Entry 6I6L (X-ray diffraction, 1.29 A resolution); this record covers chains A and B.

# Chain A (and B)
Molecule: O-methyltransferase 1
From: Papaver somniferum
Notes: chain B of this document is another copy of the same molecule, construct and numbering; everything in this record applies to it too
UniProt: I3PLQ5 (I3PLQ5_PAPSO); numbering as in UniProt (aligned over 1-390)
Sequence (393 residues; numbered -2 to 390; the number before each row is that of its first residue; numbers below 1 keep their minus sign (Gly-2 is residue -2)):
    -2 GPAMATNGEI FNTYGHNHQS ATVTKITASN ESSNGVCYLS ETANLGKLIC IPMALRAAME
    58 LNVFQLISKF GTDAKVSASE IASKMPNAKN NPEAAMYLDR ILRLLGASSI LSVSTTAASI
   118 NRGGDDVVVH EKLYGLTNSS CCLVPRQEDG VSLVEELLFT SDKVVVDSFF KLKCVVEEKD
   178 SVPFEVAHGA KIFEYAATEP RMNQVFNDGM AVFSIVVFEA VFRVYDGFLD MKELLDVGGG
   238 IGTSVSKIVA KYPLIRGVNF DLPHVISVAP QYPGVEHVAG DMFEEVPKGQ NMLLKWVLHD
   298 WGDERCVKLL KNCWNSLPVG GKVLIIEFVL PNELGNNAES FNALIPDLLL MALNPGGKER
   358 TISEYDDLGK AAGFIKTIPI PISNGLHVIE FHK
Unresolved in the structure: -2 to 33, 113-127 (chain B: -2 to 33, 119-122)
Differences from the reference sequence: expression tag (-2 to 0); engineered mutation Ala114 (Lys in I3PLQ5), Ala115 (Lys in I3PLQ5)
Ligand contacts:
  - Tetrahydrocolumbamine (H68): Glu153, Phe156, Thr157, Ile189, Phe190, Phe203, Met207, Phe210, Trp293, His296, Asp297, Phe325, Phe338, Asn339, Ile342, Pro343, Leu346, Leu347, Leu350
  - S-adenosylhomocysteine (SAH): Phe190, Phe203, Met207, Ser211, Asp233, Gly235, Gly236, Gly237, Ser241, Asp258, Leu259, Val262, Gly277, Asp278, Met279, Phe280, Lys292, Trp293, Val294, Asp297, Trp298
What the authors report for this chain:
  - binding site for S-adenosylhomocysteine: Phe190, Phe203, Met207, Ser211
  - binding site for Tetrahydrocolumbamine: Thr39, Glu153, Phe156, Thr157, Phe190, Phe203, Met207, Phe210, Trp293, His296, Asp297, Phe325, Asn339, Ile342, Pro343, Leu346, Leu347, Leu350
  - catalytic residues: His296, Asp297
  - contacts within the chain: His296-Glu356
  - mutagenesis - D297A: decreased catalytic activity
  - mutagenesis - H296A: abolished catalytic activity
  - mutagenesis - H296A: decreased expression
  - specificity-determining residues: Phe156, Leu350 (by similarity / conservation)
  - mutagenesis - K114A/K115A: unchanged catalytic activity on scoulerine

# Chain A / chain B interface
Contacting residue pairs (147; chain A residue first):
  Tyr35(A) - Cys139(B)  hydrophobic
  Tyr35(A) - Arg143(B)
  Tyr35(A) - Val148(B)
  Tyr35(A) - Leu150(B)  hydrophobic
  Tyr35(A) - Val213(B)  hydrophobic
  Leu36(A) - Ala217(B)  hydrophobic
  Leu36(A) - Asn339(B)  hydrogen bond (backbone-side chain)
  Leu36(A) - Ser380(B)
  Leu36(A) - Asn381(B)
  Ser37(A) - Asn381(B)
  Glu38(A) - Asn135(B)
  Glu38(A) - Ser136(B)  hydrogen bond
  Glu38(A) - Cys139(B)
  Thr39(A) - Leu150(B)
  Thr39(A) - Phe210(B)
  Thr39(A) - Asn339(B)  hydrogen bond
  Thr39(A) - Ile342(B)
  Ala40(A) - Ala335(B)  hydrophobic
  Ala40(A) - Phe338(B)  hydrophobic
  Ala40(A) - Asn339(B)  hydrogen bond (backbone-side chain)
  Ala40(A) - Ile342(B)
  Leu42(A) - Ser136(B)
  Leu42(A) - Leu140(B)  hydrophobic
  Leu42(A) - Leu154(B)
  Gly43(A) - Leu154(B)
  Gly43(A) - Ile342(B)
  Lys44(A) - Phe338(B)
  Lys44(A) - Ile342(B)
  Leu45(A) - Leu45(B)
  Leu45(A) - Pro49(B)
  Leu45(A) - Leu52(B)  hydrophobic
  Ile46(A) - Pro49(B)
  Ile46(A) - Thr157(B)
  Cys47(A) - Leu345(B)
  Pro49(A) - Leu45(B)
  Pro49(A) - Ile46(B)
  Met50(A) - Phe166(B)  hydrophobic
  Met50(A) - Phe167(B)
  Leu52(A) - Leu45(B)  hydrophobic
  Arg53(A) - Phe167(B)
  Ala54(A) - Leu169(B)  hydrophobic
  Glu57(A) - Lys170(B)
  Leu58(A) - Lys170(B)
  Leu58(A) - Val173(B)  hydrophobic
  Leu58(A) - Glu174(B)
  Asn84(A) - Glu174(B)  hydrogen bond
  Ala85(A) - Val173(B)
  Ala85(A) - Glu174(B)
  Asn88(A) - Val172(B)  hydrogen bond (side chain-backbone)
  Asn88(A) - Val173(B)  hydrogen bond (side chain-backbone)
  Asn88(A) - Glu175(B)
  Asn88(A) - Lys176(B)
  Ala91(A) - Val173(B)
  Tyr94(A) - Val172(B)
  Tyr94(A) - Met348(B)  hydrophobic
  Leu95(A) - Val173(B)
  Arg97(A) - Asp344(B)  salt bridge
  Arg97(A) - Met348(B)
  Arg97(A) - Gly354(B)  hydrogen bond (side chain-backbone)
  Arg97(A) - Lys355(B)
  Ile98(A) - Met348(B)  hydrophobic
  Arg100(A) - Leu327(B)
  Arg100(A) - Leu331(B)
  Arg100(A) - Leu341(B)
  Arg100(A) - Asp344(B)  salt bridge
  Leu101(A) - Phe338(B)  hydrophobic
  Leu101(A) - Leu345(B)  hydrophobic
  Ala104(A) - Phe338(B)
  Ser105(A) - Phe338(B)
  Lys129(A) - Glu330(B)  salt bridge
  Asn135(A) - Glu38(B)
  Ser136(A) - Glu38(B)
  Ser136(A) - Leu42(B)
  Cys139(A) - Tyr35(B)  hydrophobic
  Cys139(A) - Glu38(B)
  Leu140(A) - Leu42(B)  hydrophobic
  Arg143(A) - Tyr35(B)
  Val148(A) - Tyr35(B)
  Leu150(A) - Tyr35(B)
  Leu150(A) - Thr39(B)
  Leu154(A) - Leu42(B)  hydrophobic
  Leu154(A) - Gly43(B)
  Thr157(A) - Ile46(B)
  Ser158(A) - Phe167(B)
  Asp159(A) - Phe167(B)
  Lys160(A) - Phe167(B)
  Val163(A) - Val163(B)  hydrophobic
  Val163(A) - Phe167(B)  hydrophobic
  Asp164(A) - Lys160(B)  salt bridge
  Phe166(A) - Met50(B)  hydrophobic
  Phe167(A) - Met50(B)  hydrophobic
  Phe167(A) - Arg53(B)
  Phe167(A) - Ser158(B)
  Phe167(A) - Asp159(B)
  Phe167(A) - Lys160(B)
  Phe167(A) - Val163(B)  hydrophobic
  Leu169(A) - Ala54(B)  hydrophobic
  Lys170(A) - Glu57(B)
  Lys170(A) - Leu58(B)
  Val172(A) - Asn88(B)  hydrogen bond (backbone-side chain)
  Val172(A) - Tyr94(B)
  Val173(A) - Leu58(B)  hydrophobic
  Val173(A) - Ala85(B)
  Val173(A) - Asn88(B)  hydrogen bond (backbone-side chain)
  Val173(A) - Ala91(B)
  Val173(A) - Leu95(B)
  Glu174(A) - Leu58(B)
  Glu174(A) - Asn84(B)  hydrogen bond
  Glu174(A) - Ala85(B)
  Glu175(A) - Asn88(B)
  Lys176(A) - Asn88(B)
  Lys176(A) - Pro89(B)
  Phe210(A) - Thr39(B)
  Val213(A) - Tyr35(B)  hydrophobic
  Ala217(A) - Leu36(B)  hydrophobic
  Leu327(A) - Arg100(B)
  Glu330(A) - Lys129(B)  salt bridge
  Leu331(A) - Arg100(B)
  Gly332(A) - Ala104(B)
  Asn333(A) - Ala104(B)
  Ala335(A) - Ala40(B)  hydrophobic
  Phe338(A) - Ala40(B)  hydrophobic
  Phe338(A) - Leu101(B)  hydrophobic
  Phe338(A) - Ala104(B)
  Phe338(A) - Ser105(B)
  Asn339(A) - Leu36(B)  hydrogen bond (side chain-backbone)
  Asn339(A) - Thr39(B)  hydrogen bond
  Asn339(A) - Ala40(B)  hydrogen bond (side chain-backbone)
  Leu341(A) - Arg100(B)
  Leu341(A) - Ala104(B)  hydrophobic
  Ile342(A) - Thr39(B)
  Ile342(A) - Ala40(B)
  Ile342(A) - Gly43(B)
  Ile342(A) - Lys44(B)
  Ile342(A) - Cys47(B)  hydrophobic
  Asp344(A) - Arg97(B)  salt bridge
  Asp344(A) - Arg100(B)  salt bridge
  Leu345(A) - Cys47(B)
  Leu345(A) - Leu101(B)  hydrophobic
  Met348(A) - Tyr94(B)
  Met348(A) - Arg97(B)
  Met348(A) - Ile98(B)  hydrophobic
  Gly354(A) - Arg97(B)  hydrogen bond (backbone-side chain)
  Lys355(A) - Arg97(B)
  Ser380(A) - Leu36(B)
  Asn381(A) - Leu36(B)
  Leu383(A) - Leu36(B)  hydrophobic
Also at the interface, not in a pair above, chain A (88 interface residues in all): Cys34, Asn41, Ile48, Ala51, Met82, Asn87, Ile107, Ser149, Glu153, Val214, Phe325, Leu347
Also at the interface, not in a pair above, chain B (85 interface residues in all): Cys34, Ser37, Ile48, Ala51, Met82, Asn87, Ile107, Ser149, Glu153, Val214, Phe325, Leu346, Leu383

# Summary
The interface between chain A and chain B involves 88 residues on one side and 85 on the other; the contacts
include 15 hydrogen bonds and 7 salt bridges. Polar pairs include Arg97(A)-Asp344(B), Arg100(A)-Asp344(B) and
Lys129(A)-Glu330(B). The paper reports catalytic residues His296(A) and Asp297(A); D297A of chain A reduces
catalytic activity; 3 substitutions were tested in all.
Chain A and chain B are both O-methyltransferase 1 (Papaver somniferum); the structure, Papaver somniferum
O-methyltransferase 1, was determined by X-ray diffraction, deposited together with 6I5Q, 6I5Z, 6I6K, 6I6M and
6I6N.
